8UPF - chains A and I of the 12 polymer chains in the assembly; structure by electron microscopy, 3.20 A resolution.

# Chain A
Molecule: Histone H3.1
From: Homo sapiens
Reference sequence: P68431 (H31_HUMAN); residues 0-135 here correspond to UniProt positions 1-136 (UniProt number = residue number + 1)
Amino-acid sequence (140 residues; each row starts with the number of its first residue; numbers below 1 keep their minus sign (Gly-4 is residue -4)):
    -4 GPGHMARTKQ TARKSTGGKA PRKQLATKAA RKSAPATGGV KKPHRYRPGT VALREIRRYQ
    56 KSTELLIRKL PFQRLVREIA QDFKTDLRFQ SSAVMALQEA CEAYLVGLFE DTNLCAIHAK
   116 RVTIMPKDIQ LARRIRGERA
Unresolved in the structure: -4 to 36
Differences from the reference sequence: expression tag (-4 to -1)
Curated features (UniProtKB/Swiss-Prot):
  - modified residue: Arg2 (Asymmetric dimethylarginine), Thr3 (Phosphothreonine), Lys4 (Allysine), Gln5 (5-glutamyl dopamine), Thr6 (Phosphothreonine), Arg8 (Citrulline), Lys9 (N6,N6,N6-trimethyllysine), Ser10 (ADP-ribosylserine), Thr11 (Phosphothreonine), Lys14 (N6-(2-hydroxyisobutyryl)lysine), Arg17 (Asymmetric dimethylarginine), Lys18 (N6-(2-hydroxyisobutyryl)lysine), Lys23 (N6-(2-hydroxyisobutyryl)lysine), Arg26 (Citrulline), Lys27 (N6,N6,N6-trimethyllysine), Ser28 (ADP-ribosylserine), Lys36 (N6,N6,N6-trimethyllysine), Lys37 (N6-methyllysine), Tyr41 (Phosphotyrosine), Lys56 (N6,N6,N6-trimethyllysine) and 8 more in UniProt
  - lipidation: Lys18 (N6-decanoyllysine)

# Chain I
Molecule: 147-nt DNA strand
Sequence (147 nucleotides; numbered -73 to 73; the number before each row is that of its first residue; numbers below 1 keep their minus sign (DA-73 is residue -73)):
   -73 ATCGAGAATC CCGGTGCCGA GGCCGCTCAA TTGGTCGTAG ACAGCTCTAG CACCGCTTAA
   -13 ACGCACGTAC GCGCTGTCCC CCGCGTTTTA ACCGCCAAGG GGATTACTCC CTAGTCTCCA
    47 GGCACGTGTC AGATATATAC ATCCGAT

# How chain A and chain I interact
Contacting residue pairs (19; chain A residue first):
  Tyr41(A) - DC69(I)  phosphate contact
  Tyr41(A) - DC70(I)  phosphate contact
  Arg42(A) - DC70(I)  hydrogen bond to the phosphate
  Arg42(A) - DG71(I)  salt bridge to the phosphate
  Pro43(A) - DA-5(I)  sugar contact
  Thr45(A) - DC70(I)  hydrogen bond to the phosphate
  Arg63(A) - DA-13(I)  sugar contact
  Arg72(A) - DC-23(I)  salt bridge to the phosphate
  Arg83(A) - DC-23(I)  phosphate contact
  Phe84(A) - DG-24(I)  sugar contact
  Phe84(A) - DC-23(I)  hydrogen bond to the phosphate
  Gln85(A) - DG-24(I)  phosphate contact
  Ser86(A) - DG-24(I)  phosphate contact
  Arg116(A) - DG-3(I)  phosphate contact
  Arg116(A) - DC-2(I)  phosphate contact
  Val117(A) - DG-3(I)  phosphate contact
  Thr118(A) - DG-3(I)  phosphate contact
  Met120(A) - DG-3(I)  phosphate contact
  Met120(A) - DC-2(I)  phosphate contact
Also at the interface, not in a pair above, chain A (16 interface residues in all): His39, Lys115
Also at the interface, not in a pair above, chain I (10 interface residues in all): DA-14

# In short
Chain A and chain I form an interface of 16 and 10 residues respectively, with 3 hydrogen bonds and 2 salt
bridges. Among the polar pairs are Arg42(A)-DC70(I), Thr45(A)-DC70(I) and Phe84(A)-DC-23(I).
Chain A is Histone H3.1 (Homo sapiens) and chain I is a 147-nt DNA strand; the structure, Cryo-EM structure of
the human nucleosome core particle in complex with RNF168-UbcH5c, was determined by electron microscopy
together with 8SMW, 8SMX, 8SMY, 8SMZ, 8SN0, 8SN1 and 3 further entries from the same study.
